PDB entry 8EYT | electron microscopy, 2.80 A resolution | chains A and L of the 21 polymer chains in the assembly

== Chain A ==
Molecule: 16S rRNA
Organism: Escherichia coli
Sequence (1415 nucleotides; each row starts with the number of its first residue; note: 119 numbers in that range are skipped by the numbering (no residue carries them; nothing is unmodelled there)):
     1 AAAUUGAAGA GUUUGAUCAU GGCUCAGAUU GAACGCUGGC GGCAGGCCUA ACACAUGCAA
    61 GUCGAACGGU AACAGGAAGA AGCUUGCUUC UUUGCUGACG AGUGGCGGAC GGGUGAGUAA
   121 UGUCUGGGAA ACUGCCUGAU GGAGGGGGAU AACUACUGGA AACGGUAGCU AAUACCGCAU
   181 AACGUCGCAA GACCAAAGAG GGGGACCUUC GGGCCUCUUG CCAUCGGAUG UGCCCAGAUG
   241 GGAUUAGCUA GUAGGUGGGG UAACGGCUCA CCUAGGCGAC GAUCCCUAGC UGGUCUGAGA
   301 GGAUGACCAG CCACACUGGA ACUGAGACAC GGUCCAGACU CCUACGGGAG GCAGCAGUGG
   361 GGAAUAUUGC ACAAUGGGCG CAAGCCUGAU GCAGCCAUGC CGCGUGUAUG AAGAAGGCCU
   421 UCGGGUUGUA AAGUACUUUC AGCGGGGAGG AAGGGAGUAA AGUUAAUACC UUUGCUCAUU
   481 GACGUUACCC GCAGAAGAAG CACCGGCUAA CUCCGUGCCA GCAGCCGCGG UAAUACGGAG
   541 GGUGCAAGCG UUAAUCGGAA UUACUGGGCG UAAAGCGCAC GCAGGCGGUU UGUUAAGUCA
   601 GAUGUGAAAU CCCCGGGCUC AACCUGGGAA CUGCAUCUGA UACUGGCAAG CUUGAGUCUC
   661 GUAGAGGGGG GUAGAAUUCC AGGUGUAGCG GUGAAAUGCG UAGAGAUCUG GAGGAAUACC
   721 GGUGGCGAAG GCGGCCCCCU GGACGAAGAC UGACGCUCAG GUGCGAAAGC GUGGGGAGCA
   781 AACAGGAUU
   794 ACCCUGGUAG UCCACGCCGU AAACGAUGUC GACUUGGAGG UUGUGCCCUU GAGGCGUGGC
   854 UUCCGGAGCU AACGCGUUAA GUCGACCGCC UGGGGAGUAC GGCCGCAAGG UUAAAACUCA
   914 AAUGAAUUGA CGGGGGCCCG CACAAGCGGU GGAGCAUGUG GUUUAAUUCG AUGCAACGCG
   974 AAGAACCUUA CCUGGUCUUG ACAUCCACGG AAGUUUUCAG AGAUGAGAAU GUGCCUUCGG
  1034 GAACCGUGAG ACAGGUGCUG CAUGGCUGUC GUCAGCUCGU GUUGUGAAAU GUUGGGUUAA
  1094 GUCCCGCAAC GAGCGCAACC CUUAUCCUUU GUUGCCAGCG GUCCGGCCGG GAACUCAAAG
  1154 GAGACUGCCA GUGAUAAACU GGAGGAAGGU GGGGAUGACG UCAAGUCAUC AUGGCCCUUA
  1214 CGACCAGGGC UACACACGUG CUACAAUGGC GCAUACAAAG AGAAGCGACC UCGCGAGAGC
  1274 AAGCGGACCU CAUAAAGUGC GUCGUAGUCC GGAUUGGAGU CUGCAACUCG ACUCCAUGAA
  1334 GUCGGAAUCG CUAGUAAUCG UGGAUCAGAA UGCCACGGUG AAUACGUUCC CGGGCCUU
  1507 AACCGUAGGG GAACCUGCGG UUGGAUCA
What the authors report for this chain:
  - conformationally variable residues (side-chain flip): A1519

== Chain L ==
Protein: 30S ribosomal protein S12
Organism: Escherichia coli
UniProtKB: A0A0F1AUC4 (A0A0F1AUC4_9ENTR); residues 1-124 here = UniProt positions 1-124
Sequence (124 residues; row label = number of the first residue in the row):
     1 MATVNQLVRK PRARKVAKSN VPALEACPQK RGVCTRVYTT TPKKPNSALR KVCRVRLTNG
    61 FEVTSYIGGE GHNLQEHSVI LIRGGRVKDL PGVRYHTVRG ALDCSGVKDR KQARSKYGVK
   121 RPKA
Not modelled in the structure: 1
Modified / non-standard residues: Asp89 ((3R)-3-(methylsulfanyl)-L-aspartic acid; D2T)

== Interface between chain A and chain L ==
Contacting residue pairs (94):
  A33(A) with Gln29(L), hydrogen bond to the sugar
  C34(A) with Gln29(L), sugar contact; Val98(L), sugar contact
  G35(A) with Ser115(L), hydrogen bond to the sugar; Gly118(L), sugar contact
  C36(A) with Arg114(L), hydrogen bond to the sugar; Ser115(L), sugar contact; Val119(L), sugar contact; Lys120(L), salt bridge to the phosphate; Arg121(L), phosphate contact
  U37(A) with Lys120(L), phosphate contact; Arg121(L), hydrogen bond to the phosphate
  G302(A) with Arg14(L), salt bridge to the phosphate
  A303(A) with Arg14(L), salt bridge to the phosphate
  G362(A) with Arg31(L), salt bridge to the phosphate; Thr58(L), phosphate contact
  A363(A) with Cys27(L), base contact; Pro28(L), base contact; Gln29(L), base contact; Lys30(L), phosphate contact; Arg31(L), salt bridge to the phosphate; Thr58(L), hydrogen bond to the phosphate; Leu81(L), sugar contact
  C501(A) with Arg114(L), salt bridge to the phosphate; Ser115(L), phosphate contact; Arg121(L), salt bridge to the phosphate
  A502(A) with Ala113(L), phosphate contact; Arg114(L), phosphate contact; Ser115(L), hydrogen bond to the phosphate; Lys116(L), phosphate contact
  C503(A) with Ala113(L), phosphate contact; Lys116(L), salt bridge to the phosphate
  C518(A) with Ser47(L), hydrogen bond to the base
  C519(A) with Ser47(L), phosphate contact
  A520(A) with Ala48(L), phosphate contact; Leu49(L), hydrogen bond to the phosphate; Glu70(L), sugar contact
  G521(A) with Arg50(L), hydrogen bond to the base; Lys51(L), salt bridge to the phosphate; Gly69(L), phosphate contact; Glu70(L), phosphate contact
  C522(A) with Arg50(L), base contact; Tyr66(L), hydrogen bond to the phosphate; Gly68(L), phosphate contact; Gly69(L), hydrogen bond to the phosphate
  A523(A) with Val87(L), base contact; Lys88(L), base contact; Asp89(L), base contact
  C526(A) with Lys88(L), salt bridge to the phosphate
  G527(A) with Asn46(L), base contact; Asp89(L), base contact
  C528(A) with Asn46(L), hydrogen bond to the base
  G529(A) with Asn46(L), base contact; Ser47(L), hydrogen bond to the base
  G537(A) with Arg110(L), salt bridge to the phosphate
  G538(A) with Arg110(L), phosphate contact; Lys111(L), hydrogen bond to the phosphate; Gln112(L), hydrogen bond to the phosphate
  A539(A) with Lys111(L), phosphate contact; Gln112(L), phosphate contact
  G550(A) with Lys116(L), sugar contact
  U551(A) with Arg83(L), sugar contact
  U552(A) with Pro28(L), hydrogen bond to the sugar; Arg83(L), sugar contact; Gly84(L), phosphate contact
  A553(A) with Leu24(L), sugar contact; Ala26(L), sugar contact; Cys27(L), sugar contact; Pro28(L), sugar contact; Gly84(L), phosphate contact
  A554(A) with Ser19(L), phosphate contact
  U561(A) with Lys15(L), base contact
  U562(A) with Arg12(L), base contact; Ala13(L), hydrogen bond to the base; Arg14(L), sugar contact
  A563(A) with Arg12(L), base contact
  C564(A) with Leu7(L), phosphate contact; Arg12(L), salt bridge to the phosphate
  G567(A) with Arg12(L), hydrogen bond to the base
  G568(A) with Ala2(L), base contact
  G585(A) with Asn5(L), hydrogen bond to the sugar
  C879(A) with Asn5(L), phosphate contact
  C880(A) with Thr3(L), phosphate contact; Asn5(L), phosphate contact; Gln6(L), base contact; Arg9(L), salt bridge to the phosphate
  G881(A) with Gln6(L), hydrogen bond to the phosphate; Arg9(L), salt bridge to the phosphate
  C882(A) with Gln6(L), base contact
  U884(A) with Arg12(L), base contact; Lys15(L), sugar contact
  A909(A) with Lys18(L), phosphate contact
  C910(A) with Lys18(L), salt bridge to the phosphate
  C912(A) with Lys43(L), salt bridge to the phosphate
Interface residues without a listed pair, chain A (51 interface residues in all): A32, G500, C525, C883, U911, A913
Interface residues without a listed pair, chain L (60 interface residues in all): Val21, Pro45, Gly71, Gly85, Arg86, Pro91, Arg94, Gly100, Ala101, Asp109, Tyr117

== In short ==
51 residues of chain A face 60 of chain L across their interface; the contacts include 20 hydrogen bonds and
16 salt bridges. Polar contacts include C518(A)-Ser47(L), G521(A)-Arg50(L) and C528(A)-Asn46(L). From the
paper: conformational variability at A1519(A).
Chain A is 16S rRNA and chain L is 30S ribosomal protein S12, both from Escherichia coli; the structure,
30S_delta_ksgA+KsgA complex, was determined by electron microscopy, deposited together with 8EYQ.
